7OET - chain AAA; structure by X-ray diffraction, 1.41 A resolution.

# Chain AAA
Protein: Bromodomain-containing protein 2
Organism: Homo sapiens
UniProt: P25440 (BRD2_HUMAN); residue numbers follow UniProt; this construct covers 344-455
Sequence (115 residues; numbered 341 to 455; the number before each row is that of its first residue):
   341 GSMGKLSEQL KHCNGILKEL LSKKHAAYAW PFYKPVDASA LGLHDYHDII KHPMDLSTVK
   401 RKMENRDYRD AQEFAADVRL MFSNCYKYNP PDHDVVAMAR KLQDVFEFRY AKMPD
Not modelled in the structure: 341-343
Construct notes: expression tag (341-343)
Swiss-Prot annotation at these positions:
  - mutagenesis: Val376 (V376A: Abolished binding to histone H4 acetylated at 'Lys-12' (H4K12ac)), Leu381 (L381A: Reduced binding to histone H4 acetylated at 'Lys-12' (H4K12ac)), Leu383 (L383A: Reduced binding to histone H4 acetylated at 'Lys-12' (H4K12ac)), Asn429 (N429A: Abolished binding to histone H4 acetylated at 'Lys-12' (H4K12ac))
Ligand contacts: 80Z (1,5-dimethyl-N-[(1R)-2-(methylamino)-1-(oxan-4-yl)-2-oxidanylidene-ethyl]-6-oxidanylidene-N-[(2S)-2-phenyl-2-pyridin-2-yl-ethyl]pyridine-3-carboxamide): Trp370, Pro371, Phe372, Tyr373, Lys374, Val376, Asp377, Leu381, Leu383, Tyr386, Cys425, Tyr428, Asn429, His433, Asp434, Val435, Met438

# In short
Ligands of chain AAA: compound 80Z. UniProt lists 4 mutagenesis sites.
Chain AAA is Bromodomain-containing protein 2 (Homo sapiens); the structure, C-TERMINAL BROMODOMAIN OF HUMAN
BRD2 WITH
1,5-dimethyl-N-(2-(methylamino)-2-oxo-1-(tetrahydro-2H-pyran-4-yl)ethyl)-6-oxo-N-(2-phenyl-2-(pyridin-2-yl)ethyl)-1,6-dihydropyridine-3-carboxamide,
was determined by X-ray diffraction (same publication as 7OEO, 7OEP, 7OER and 7OES).
